7TID - chains D and E of the 10 polymer chains in the assembly; structure by electron microscopy, 3.30 A resolution.

== Chain D ==
Protein: Replication factor C subunit 2
Source organism: Saccharomyces cerevisiae
Reference sequence: P40348 (RFC2_YEAST); numbering as in UniProt (aligned over 1-353)
Sequence (353 residues; numbered 1 to 353; the number before each row is that of its first residue):
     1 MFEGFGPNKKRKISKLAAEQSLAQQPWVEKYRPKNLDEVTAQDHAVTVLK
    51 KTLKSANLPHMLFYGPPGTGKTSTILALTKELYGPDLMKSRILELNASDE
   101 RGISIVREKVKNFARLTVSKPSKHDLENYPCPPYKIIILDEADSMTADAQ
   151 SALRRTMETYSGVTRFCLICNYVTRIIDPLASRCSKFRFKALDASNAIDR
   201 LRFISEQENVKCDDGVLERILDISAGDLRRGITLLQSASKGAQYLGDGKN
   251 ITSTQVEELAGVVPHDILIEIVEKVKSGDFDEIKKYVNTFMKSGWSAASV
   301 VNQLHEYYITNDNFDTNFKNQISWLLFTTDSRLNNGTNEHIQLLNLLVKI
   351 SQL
Disordered / not traced: 1-13
Curated features (UniProtKB/Swiss-Prot):
  - binding site (ATP): Val28, Arg32, Gly65 to Ser73, Asn171, Arg229
  - modified residue: Met1 (N-acetylmethionine)

== Chain E ==
Protein: Replication factor C subunit 5
Source organism: Saccharomyces cerevisiae
Reference sequence: P38251 (RFC5_YEAST); residue numbers follow UniProt; this construct covers 1-354
Sequence (354 residues; numbered 1 to 354; the number before each row is that of its first residue):
     1 MSLWVDKYRPKSLNALSHNEELTNFLKSLSDQPRDLPHLLLYGPNGTGKK
    51 TRCMALLESIFGPGVYRLKIDVRQFVTASNRKLELNVVSSPYHLEITPSD
   101 MGNNDRIVIQELLKEVAQMEQVDFQDSKDGLAHRYKCVIINEANSLTKDA
   151 QAALRRTMEKYSKNIRLIMVCDSMSPIIAPIKSRCLLIRCPAPSDSEIST
   201 ILSDVVTNERIQLETKDILKRIAQASNGNLRVSLLMLESMALNNELALKS
   251 SSPIIKPDWIIVIHKLTRKIVKERSVNSLIECRAVLYDLLAHCIPANIIL
   301 KELTFSLLDVETLNTTNKSSIIEYSSVFDERLSLGNKAIFHLEGFIAKVM
   351 CCLD
Disordered / not traced: 1-3, 121-132, 354
Curated features (UniProtKB/Swiss-Prot):
  - binding site (ATP): Val5, Ser17, Gly43 to Thr51, Arg231

== Interface between chain D and chain E ==
Pairs across the interface (94; chain D residue first):
  Ser21(D) - Lys163(E)
  Gln24(D) - Arg34(E)
  Gln24(D) - Arg134(E)
  Gln25(D) - Ser162(E)
  Gln25(D) - Lys163(E)
  Pro26(D) - Leu36(E)
  Pro26(D) - Pro37(E)
  Pro26(D) - Arg166(E)
  Glu29(D) - Glu159(E)
  Glu29(D) - Ser162(E)
  Arg32(D) - Glu159(E)  salt bridge
  Thr72(D) - Arg156(E)
  Glu94(D) - Arg156(E)  salt bridge
  Glu94(D) - Lys160(E)  salt bridge
  Asn96(D) - Arg156(E)
  Asn96(D) - Lys160(E)
  Ala97(D) - Ala152(E)
  Ala97(D) - Ala153(E)
  Ser98(D) - Gln110(E)
  Ser98(D) - Lys114(E)
  Ser98(D) - Ala153(E)
  Ser98(D) - Thr157(E)
  Asp99(D) - Arg106(E)
  Asp99(D) - Lys114(E)  salt bridge
  Glu100(D) - Gln110(E)
  Asp140(D) - Arg156(E)  salt bridge
  Glu141(D) - Arg155(E)
  Glu141(D) - Arg156(E)
  Ser144(D) - Asp149(E)
  Asn171(D) - Arg155(E)  hydrogen bond
  Asp227(D) - Ser183(E)
  Arg229(D) - Glu159(E)  salt bridge
  Arg229(D) - Ser183(E)  hydrogen bond
  Arg229(D) - Arg184(E)
  Gln236(D) - Asp35(E)
  Gln236(D) - Pro37(E)
  Ser237(D) - Leu186(E)
  Lys240(D) - Ser28(E)
  Lys240(D) - Asp35(E)  salt bridge
  Tyr244(D) - Asn24(E)
  Tyr244(D) - Lys27(E)
  Tyr244(D) - Ser28(E)
  Tyr244(D) - Asp31(E)
  Leu259(D) - Leu187(E)
  Gly261(D) - Tyr42(E)
  Phe280(D) - Leu308(E)  hydrophobic
  Phe280(D) - Lys318(E)
  Phe280(D) - Ser319(E)
  Asp281(D) - Lys318(E)  salt bridge
  Lys284(D) - Leu308(E)
  Lys284(D) - Asp309(E)  salt bridge
  Asn288(D) - Asn227(E)
  Met291(D) - Pro44(E)
  Lys292(D) - Pro44(E)
  Lys292(D) - Pro191(E)
  Lys292(D) - Ala192(E)  hydrogen bond (backbone-backbone)
  Lys292(D) - Asp195(E)  salt bridge
  Lys292(D) - Asn227(E)
  Ser293(D) - Arg189(E)  hydrogen bond
  Ser293(D) - Pro191(E)
  Gly294(D) - Arg189(E)  hydrogen bond (backbone-side chain)
  Gly294(D) - Pro191(E)
  Trp295(D) - Arg189(E)
  Ser296(D) - Met174(E)
  Arg332(D) - Ser326(E)  hydrogen bond
  Arg332(D) - Val327(E)
  Arg332(D) - Glu330(E)
  Leu333(D) - Ser175(E)  hydrogen bond (backbone-side chain)
  Asn335(D) - Glu330(E)  hydrogen bond
  Asn335(D) - Ser333(E)  hydrogen bond (backbone-side chain)
  Gly336(D) - Ser175(E)
  Gly336(D) - Pro176(E)
  Gly336(D) - Ser333(E)
  Thr337(D) - Ser175(E)  hydrogen bond (backbone-side chain)
  Thr337(D) - Asp329(E)
  Thr337(D) - Glu330(E)
  Asn338(D) - Lys301(E)
  Asn338(D) - Asp329(E)  hydrogen bond (backbone-side chain)
  Glu339(D) - Met174(E)
  Glu339(D) - Ser175(E)
  His340(D) - Lys301(E)
  His340(D) - Phe305(E)
  Ile341(D) - Lys301(E)
  Ile341(D) - Ser325(E)
  Ile341(D) - Ser326(E)
  Gln342(D) - Ser326(E)  hydrogen bond (side chain-backbone)
  Leu344(D) - Phe305(E)  hydrophobic
  Leu344(D) - Leu308(E)  hydrophobic
  Leu344(D) - Ile322(E)  hydrophobic
  Asn345(D) - Ile322(E)
  Asn345(D) - Glu323(E)
  Asn345(D) - Ser326(E)  hydrogen bond
  Val348(D) - Ser319(E)
  Gln352(D) - Ser319(E)
Other interface residues (no listed pair), chain D (58 interface residues in all): Pro67, Leu76, Asp143, Arg230, Thr233, Gly241, Glu258, Ser331, Lys349
Other interface residues (no listed pair), chain E (59 interface residues in all): Leu29, Gln32, Glu111, Ser173, Ala179, Pro180, Gly228, Leu334

== Summary ==
Chain D and chain E form an interface of 58 and 59 residues respectively; the contacts include 13 hydrogen
bonds and 10 salt bridges. Among the polar pairs are Arg32(D)-Glu159(E), Glu94(D)-Arg156(E) and
Glu94(D)-Lys160(E).
Here chain D is Replication factor C subunit 2 and chain E is Replication factor C subunit 5, both from
Saccharomyces cerevisiae. Entry 7TID (Structure of the yeast clamp loader (Replication Factor C RFC) bound to
the sliding clamp (Proliferating ...) was determined by electron microscopy, deposited together with 7THJ,
7THV, 7TI8, 7TIB, 7TIC and 7TKU.
